PDB entry 9D3K | electron microscopy, 2.70 A resolution | chains E and J of the 12 polymer chains in the assembly

== Chain E ==
Name: Histone H3.2
Organism: Homo sapiens
Reference sequence: Q71DI3 (H32_HUMAN); residues 41-135 here correspond to UniProt positions 42-136 (UniProt number = residue number + 1)
Amino-acid sequence (95 residues; each row starts with the number of its first residue):
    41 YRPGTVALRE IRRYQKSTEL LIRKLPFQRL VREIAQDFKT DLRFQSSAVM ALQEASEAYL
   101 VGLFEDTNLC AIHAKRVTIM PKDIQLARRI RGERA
Swiss-Prot annotation at these positions:
  - modified residue: Tyr41 (Phosphotyrosine), Lys56 (N6,N6,N6-trimethyllysine), Ser57 (Phosphoserine), Lys64 (N6-(2-hydroxyisobutyryl)lysine), Lys79 (N6,N6,N6-trimethyllysine), Thr80 (Phosphothreonine), Ser86 (Phosphoserine), Thr107 (Phosphothreonine), Lys115 (N6-acetyllysine), Lys122 (N6-(2-hydroxyisobutyryl)lysine)
  - lipidation: Cys110 (S-palmitoyl cysteine)

== Chain J ==
Molecule: 601 DNA
Sequence (94 nucleotides; row label = number of the first residue in the row; numbers below 1 keep their minus sign (DT-46 is residue -46)):
   -46 TGGAGACTAG GGAGTAATCC CCTTGGCGGT TAAAACGCGG GGGACAGCGC GTACGTGCGT
    14 TTAAGCGGTG CTAGAGCTGT CTACGACCAA TTGA

== Chain E / chain J interface ==
Residue-residue contacts - 15 pairs, chain E then chain J:
  Tyr41(E) - DG10(J)  phosphate contact
  Arg42(E) - DT9(J)  sugar contact
  Gly44(E) - DG8(J)  phosphate contact
  Gly44(E) - DT9(J)  hydrogen bond to the phosphate
  Thr45(E) - DT9(J)  phosphate contact
  Val46(E) - DT9(J)  hydrogen bond to the phosphate
  Ala47(E) - DT9(J)  hydrogen bond to the phosphate
  Arg63(E) - DA17(J)  phosphate contact
  Arg63(E) - DG18(J)  salt bridge to the phosphate
  Lys64(E) - DG18(J)  hydrogen bond to the phosphate
  Leu65(E) - DA17(J)  sugar contact
  Leu65(E) - DG18(J)  hydrogen bond to the phosphate
  Pro66(E) - DA17(J)  phosphate contact
  Arg69(E) - DA17(J)  salt bridge to the phosphate
  Arg83(E) - DG27(J)  sugar contact
Also at the interface, not in a pair above, chain E (14 interface residues in all): Pro43, Thr118
Also at the interface, not in a pair above, chain J (8 interface residues in all): DC7, DA26

== Overview ==
The interface between chain E and chain J involves 14 residues on one side and 8 on the other, with 5 hydrogen
bonds and 2 salt bridges. Among the polar pairs are Gly44(E)-DT9(J), Val46(E)-DT9(J) and Ala47(E)-DT9(J).
Here chain E is Histone H3.2 (Homo sapiens) and chain J is 601 DNA. Entry 9D3K (Two Dsup molecules in complex
with the nucleosome open from both sides) was determined by electron microscopy (same publication as 9D3L,
9D3N, 9D3O, 9D3Q, 9D3R, 9D3S and 9D3T).
